PDB entry 8HL7 | X-ray diffraction, 2.80 A resolution | chains A and B

== Chain A ==
Protein: Protein N-lysine methyltransferase METTL21D
Source organism: Homo sapiens
Notes: EC 2.1.1.-
UniProt: Q9H867 (MT21D_HUMAN); numbering as in UniProt (aligned over 16-222)
Sequence (208 residues; each row starts with the number of its first residue):
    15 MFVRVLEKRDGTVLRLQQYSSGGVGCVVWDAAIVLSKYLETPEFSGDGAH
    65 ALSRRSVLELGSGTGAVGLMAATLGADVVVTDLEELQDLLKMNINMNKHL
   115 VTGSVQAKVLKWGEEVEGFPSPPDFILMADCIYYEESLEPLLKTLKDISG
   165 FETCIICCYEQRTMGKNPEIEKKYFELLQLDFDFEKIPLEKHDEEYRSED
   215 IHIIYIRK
Not modelled in the structure: 60-64, 131-133
Differences from the reference sequence: initiating methionine (15); engineered mutation V130 (Ile in Q9H867)
Ligand contacts: S-adenosylhomocysteine (SAH): V38, G39, V41, V42, W43, A46, G75, S76, G77, T78, D96, L97, L100, L124, K125, W126, A143, D144, C145, Y147, Y148, E150
Curated features (UniProtKB/Swiss-Prot):
  - binding site (S-adenosyl-L-methionine): W43, G75 to G77, D96, W126, A143, Y148
  - mutagenesis: E73 (E73Q: Loss of methyltransferase activity), D96 (D96A/V: Loss of methyltransferase activity), D144 (D144V: Loss of methyltransferase activity)
What the authors report for this chain:
  - conformationally variable residues (order/disorder transition, side-chain flip): G60 to H64, E131 to F133, Y147, Y148
  - mutagenesis - R18A, D44A, E174A, D214A: decreased catalytic activity with Transitional endoplasmic reticulum ATPase (chain B)
  - mutagenesis - R18A, E174A, D214A: unchanged binding to Transitional endoplasmic reticulum ATPase (chain B)

== Chain B ==
Protein: Transitional endoplasmic reticulum ATPase
Source organism: Homo sapiens
Notes: EC 3.6.4.6
UniProt: P55072 (TERA_HUMAN); numbering as in UniProt (aligned over 23-458)
Sequence (436 residues; numbered 23 to 458; the number before each row is that of its first residue):
    23 PNRLIVDEAINEDNSVVSLSQPKMDELQLFRGDTVLLKGKKRREAVCIVL
    73 SDDTCSDEKIRMNRVVRNNLRVRLGDVISIQPCPDVKYGKRIHVLPIDDT
   123 VEGITGNLFEVYLKPYFLEAYRPIRKGDIFLVRGGMRAVEFKVVETDPSP
   173 YCIVAPDTVIHCEGEPIKREDEEESLNEVGYDDIGGCRKQLAQIKEMVEL
   223 PLRHPALFKAIGVKPPRGILLYGPPGTGKTLIARAVANETGAFFFLINGP
   273 EIMSKLAGESESNLRKAFEEAEKNAPAIIFIDELDAIAPKREKTHGEVER
   323 RIVSQLLTLMDGLKQRAHVIVMAATNRPNSIDPALRRFGRFDREVDIGIP
   373 DATGRLEILQIHTKNMKLADDVDLEQVANETHGHVGADLAALCSEAALQA
   423 IRKKMDLIDLEDETIDAEVMNSLAVTMDDFRWALSQ
Not modelled in the structure: 190-199, 433-442
Modified residues: K315 (N-trimethyllysine; M3L)
Ligand contacts: ADP (adenosine-5'-diphosphate): D205, I206, G207, C209, P246, P247, G248, T249, G250, K251, T252, L253, D304, I380, H384, G408, A409, A412
Curated features (UniProtKB/Swiss-Prot):
  - binding site (ATP): P247 to L253, N348, H384
  - modified residue: S37 (Phosphoserine), K315 (N6,N6,N6-trimethyllysine), T436 (Phosphothreonine)
  - natural variant: R95 (R95G: In IBMPFD1), G97 (G97E: In CMT2Y), I126 (I126F: In IBMPFD1; uncertain significance), R155 (R155C: In IBMPFD1; R155H: In FTDALS6 and IBMPFD1; R155L: In IBMPFD1; R155P: In IBMPFD1; R155S: In IBMPFD1), R159 (R159G: In FTDALS6; R159H: In IBMPFD1), A160 (A160T: In IBMPFD1; uncertain significance), E185 (E185K: In CMT2Y), R191 (R191Q: In FTDALS6 and IBMPFD1), L198 (L198W: In IBMPFD1), A232 (A232E: In IBMPFD1), I254 (I254F: In IBMPFD1; uncertain significance), I369 (I369T: In IBMPFD1; uncertain significance), 1 further natural variant entry in UniProt
  - mutagenesis: F52 to D55 (Abolishes interaction with NPLOC4; when associated with A-110), R53 (R53A: Minor effect on affinity for ATP and ADP), R86 (R86A: Strongly increased affinity for ATP. Strongly reduced affinity for ADP), Y110 (Y110A: Abolishes interaction with NPLOC4; when associated with 52-A--A-55), R113 to H115 (Severely reduced binding to DERL1), F131 (F131R: Severely reduced binding to DERL1), L140 (L140D: Severely reduced binding to DERL1), D179 (D179R: No effect on binding to DERL1), H183 (H183W: Severely reduced binding to DERL1), K251 (K251Q: Impairs ERAD degradation of HMGCR and does not inhibit interaction with RHBDD1; when associated with Q-524), E305 (E305Q: Defect in ubiquitin-dependent protein degradation by the proteasome; when associated with Q-578), K312 (K312A: Does not affect methylation by VCPKMT), 6 further mutagenesis entries in UniProt
What the authors report for this chain:
  - post-translational modification sites: K315
  - conformationally variable residues (domain motion, loop rearrangement, order/disorder transition): E187 to V201, E305 to R323, E433 to S444

== How chain A and chain B interact ==
Contacting residue pairs (51; chain A residue first):
  M15(A) - E283(B)  hydrogen bond (backbone-side chain)
  F16(A) - E283(B)
  F16(A) - S326(B)
  F16(A) - Q327(B)
  V17(A) - T330(B)
  R18(A) - L329(B)  hydrogen bond (side chain-backbone)
  R18(A) - T330(B)  hydrogen bond
  R18(A) - D333(B)  salt bridge
  R18(A) - R362(B)
  Q32(A) - T330(B)  hydrogen bond
  S34(A) - E283(B)  hydrogen bond
  S34(A) - R323(B)
  S35(A) - E319(B)
  G36(A) - R323(B)  hydrogen bond (backbone-side chain)
  G37(A) - G318(B)
  G37(A) - R323(B)
  V38(A) - K315(B)
  V38(A) - T316(B)
  V38(A) - H317(B)
  V38(A) - G318(B)
  V38(A) - R323(B)
  V41(A) - R323(B)
  V41(A) - S326(B)
  W43(A) - K315(B)
  D44(A) - A356(B)
  D44(A) - R359(B)  salt bridge
  D44(A) - F360(B)
  D44(A) - R362(B)  salt bridge
  V48(A) - F360(B)  hydrophobic
  L97(A) - H317(B)
  D144(A) - K315(B)
  Y147(A) - K315(B)
  Y147(A) - T316(B)
  Y147(A) - H317(B)  hydrogen bond
  Y148(A) - T316(B)
  Y148(A) - H317(B)
  E174(A) - R359(B)  salt bridge
  R176(A) - K315(B)
  M178(A) - K312(B)
  M178(A) - R313(B)
  M178(A) - E314(B)
  G179(A) - E314(B)
  K180(A) - E314(B)
  N181(A) - E314(B)
  N181(A) - K315(B)  hydrogen bond (side chain-backbone)
  E209(A) - F360(B)
  Y210(A) - F360(B)
  R211(A) - F360(B)
  S212(A) - R359(B)
  D214(A) - R359(B)  salt bridge
  I215(A) - R359(B)
Other interface residues (no listed pair), chain A (33 interface residues in all): Y33, V42, E149
Other interface residues (no listed pair), chain B (22 interface residues in all): G280, R322, P355
From the paper, about this interface:
  - residue pairs: R18(A)-T330(B) (hydrogen bond), R18(A)-D333(B), V38(A)-K315(B) (hydrophobic contact), W43(A)-K315(B) (hydrophobic contact), D44(A)-R362(B) (salt bridge), D144(A)-K315(B), Y147(A)-H317(B) (hydrogen bond), Y147(A)-K315(B) (hydrophobic contact), E174(A)-R359(B) (salt bridge), Y210(A)-F360(B) (pi stacking), D214(A)-R359(B) (salt bridge)
  - interface residues, chain B: E305(B)

== Summary ==
33 residues of chain A and 22 residues of chain B are in contact, with 8 hydrogen bonds and 5 salt bridges.
Polar contacts include R18(A)-D333(B), D44(A)-R359(B) and D44(A)-R362(B). The authors report hydrogen bonds
between R18(A) and T330(B) and Y147(A) and H317(B); contacts between R18(A) and D333(B) and D144(A) and
K315(B); hydrophobic contacts between V38(A) and K315(B), W43(A) and K315(B) and Y147(A) and K315(B). From the
paper: R18A, D44A and E174A of chain A, among others, reduce catalytic activity with Transitional endoplasmic
reticulum ATPase (chain B); the interface residue E305(B).
Here chain A is Protein N-lysine methyltransferase METTL21D and chain B is Transitional endoplasmic reticulum
ATPase, both from Homo sapiens. Entry 8HL7 (Crystal structure of p97 N/D1 in complex with a valosin-containing
protein methyltransferase) was determined by X-ray diffraction (same publication as 8HL6).
